2GL0 - chains A and F of the 6 polymer chains in the assembly; structure by X-ray diffraction, 2.25 A resolution.

Chain A (and F):
Name: conserved hypothetical protein
Source organism: Pyrobaculum aerophilum
Notes: EC 2.7.1.20; chain F of this document is another copy of the same molecule, construct and numbering; everything in this record applies to it too
Reference sequence: Q8ZVF7 (Q8ZVF7_PYRAE); residues 4-167 here correspond to UniProt positions 1-164 (UniProt number = residue number - 3)
Amino-acid sequence (167 residues; numbered 1 to 167; the number before each row is that of its first residue):
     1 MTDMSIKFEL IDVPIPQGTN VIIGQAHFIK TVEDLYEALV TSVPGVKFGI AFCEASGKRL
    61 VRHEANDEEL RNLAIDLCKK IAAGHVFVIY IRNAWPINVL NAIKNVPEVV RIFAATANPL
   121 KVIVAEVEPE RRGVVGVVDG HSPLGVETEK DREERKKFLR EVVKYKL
Disordered / not traced: 1-4 (chain F: 1-5)
Differences from the reference sequence: cloning artifact (1-3)
Ligand contacts:
  - adenosine (ADN), molecule 1: Asn-20, Trp-95, Pro-96, Ile-97, Ala-115, Thr-116, Ala-117, Asn-118, Val-163, Tyr-165
  - adenosine (ADN), molecule 2: His-27, Phe-28, Ser-56, His-85

Chain A / chain F interface:
Pairs across the interface (35):
  Glu-33(A) with Leu-167(F)
  Tyr-36(A) with Lys-164(F), hydrogen bond (side chain-backbone); Leu-167(F), hydrophobic
  Glu-37(A) with Tyr-165(F); Lys-166(F), salt bridge
  Val-40(A) with Lys-164(F); Tyr-165(F)
  Thr-41(A) with Ile-97(F); Asn-98(F); Tyr-165(F)
  Ser-42(A) with Ser-42(F); Val-43(F); Asn-98(F)
  Val-43(A) with Ser-42(F); Pro-44(F); Asn-98(F)
  Pro-44(A) with Val-43(F); Asn-93(F); Asn-98(F)
  Glu-64(A) with Leu-167(F)
  Asn-93(A) with Pro-44(F)
  Ile-97(A) with Thr-41(F)
  Asn-98(A) with Thr-41(F), hydrogen bond (side chain-backbone); Ser-42(F); Val-43(F); Pro-44(F)
  Lys-164(A) with Tyr-36(F), hydrogen bond (backbone-side chain); Val-40(F)
  Tyr-165(A) with Glu-37(F); Val-40(F); Thr-41(F)
  Lys-166(A) with Glu-37(F), salt bridge
  Leu-167(A) with Glu-33(F); Tyr-36(F), hydrophobic; Glu-64(F)
Also at the interface, not in a pair above, chain A (17 interface residues in all): Ala-94
Also at the interface, not in a pair above, chain F (18 interface residues in all): Ala-94, Trp-95

Summary:
The interface between chain A and chain F involves 17 residues on one side and 18 on the other; the contacts
include 3 hydrogen bonds and 2 salt bridges. Polar pairs include Glu-37(A)/Lys-166(F), Tyr-36(A)/Lys-164(F)
and Asn-98(A)/Thr-41(F). Chain A binds adenosine.
Chain A and chain F are both conserved hypothetical protein (Pyrobaculum aerophilum); the structure, Structure
of PAE2307 in complex with adenosine, was determined by X-ray diffraction (same publication as 1WVQ).
